PDB entry 8ABI | electron microscopy, 3.00 A resolution | chains L and M of the 20 polymer chains in the assembly

Chain L:
Molecule: YALI0A14806p
Organism: Yarrowia lipolytica
UniProtKB: Q6CGY9 (Q6CGY9_YARLI); numbering as in UniProt (aligned over 1-474)
Chain sequence (474 residues; numbered 1 to 474; the number before each row is that of its first residue):
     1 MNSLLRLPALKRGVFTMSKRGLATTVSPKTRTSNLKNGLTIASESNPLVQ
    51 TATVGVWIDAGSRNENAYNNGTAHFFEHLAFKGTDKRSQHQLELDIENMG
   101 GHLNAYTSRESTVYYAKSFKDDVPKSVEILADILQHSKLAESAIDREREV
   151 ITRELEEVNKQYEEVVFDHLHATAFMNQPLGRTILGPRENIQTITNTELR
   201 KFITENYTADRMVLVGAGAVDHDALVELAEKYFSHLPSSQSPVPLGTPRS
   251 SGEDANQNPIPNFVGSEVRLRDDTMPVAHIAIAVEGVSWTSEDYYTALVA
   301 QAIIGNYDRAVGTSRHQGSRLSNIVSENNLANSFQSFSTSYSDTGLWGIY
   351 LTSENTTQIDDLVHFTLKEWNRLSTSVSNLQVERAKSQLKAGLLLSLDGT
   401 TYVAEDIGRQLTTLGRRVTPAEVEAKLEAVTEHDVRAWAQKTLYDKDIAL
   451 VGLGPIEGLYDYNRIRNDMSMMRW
Disordered / not traced: 1-25, 249-259
Small-molecule neighbours:
  - 1,2-diacyl-sn-glycero-3-phosphocholine (PC1): Y444, D445, S470, M472
  - phosphatidylethanolamine (PTY): N467, S470, M472
  - 1,2-dimyristoyl-sn-glycero-3-phosphate (XP4): R372, S376, R473

Chain M:
Molecule: Cytochrome b-c1 complex subunit 2, mitochondrial
Organism: Yarrowia lipolytica
UniProtKB: Q6C2E3 (QCR2_YARLI); residue numbers follow UniProt; this construct covers 1-417
Chain sequence (417 residues; numbered 1 to 417; the number before each row is that of its first residue):
     1 MTRGVPRLAVAARHFSTAEAAGVKVAAQDGQSPISDLSVVLRGGSRYATV
    51 PGVSHILEKFAFQNTVPKSALRFVRELELFGGKLYTHTTREHIVLRTQFL
   101 KQDLPYFVDAFANVLKETKFQQFELTERVAPVAELDLLKRESDPAFTALE
   151 AAHEVAFRTGLGNSVYAQGYSPVTLEDVKEFARQVYAKQNVAVVGNNVVP
   201 ADLQQLVGTAFADLQEGSKVTQAGTTTLHGGEARVRTSTGNALTIALPIA
   251 EPKPVYHALASFLGGPASMPWSVGASPLAQATVGTHTSVKATYHNYGDAG
   301 LFAITIKGDSPAEISQVAHKAVQALKDTGAEVTEEQAARAYAKSKFAAAE
   351 AFENPDSSASVIGMELLSGVSRIAPENVQKFTPAELSEAAAQLSASAKPV
   401 VAAVGQVHALPFADELF
Disordered / not traced: 1-14, 417

How chain L and chain M interact:
Residue-residue contacts (86; chain L residue first):
  V26(L) - Q31(M)
  S27(L) - Q31(M)
  P28(L) - Q31(M)
  L48(L) - Q28(M)
  L48(L) - D29(M)
  L48(L) - G30(M)
  V49(L) - E353(M)
  Q50(L) - E353(M)
  Q50(L) - P375(M)
  Q50(L) - E376(M)
  T51(L) - F346(M)
  T51(L) - A349(M)
  T51(L) - E353(M)  hydrogen bond (backbone-side chain)
  E77(L) - W271(M)  hydrogen bond
  H78(L) - W271(M)
  F81(L) - M269(M)
  F81(L) - P270(M)
  K82(L) - W271(M)  hydrogen bond (side chain-backbone)
  E93(L) - M269(M)
  E93(L) - S272(M)
  E93(L) - V273(M)
  L94(L) - E335(M)
  L94(L) - R339(M)
  I96(L) - S268(M)
  I96(L) - M269(M)  hydrophobic
  E97(L) - S268(M)  hydrogen bond
  E97(L) - A275(M)  hydrogen bond (side chain-backbone)
  E97(L) - R339(M)
  E97(L) - K343(M)
  N98(L) - E335(M)  hydrogen bond
  N98(L) - R339(M)
  N98(L) - A342(M)
  M99(L) - A342(M)
  G100(L) - A342(M)
  G100(L) - K343(M)
  G100(L) - F346(M)
  G101(L) - S268(M)
  G101(L) - F346(M)
  H102(L) - S268(M)
  H102(L) - F346(M)
  L103(L) - S268(M)  hydrogen bond (backbone-backbone)
  L103(L) - M269(M)
  L103(L) - P270(M)
  N104(L) - P270(M)
  A105(L) - P270(M)
  K117(L) - F346(M)
  S118(L) - F346(M)
  F119(L) - K345(M)
  F119(L) - A349(M)  hydrophobic
  R153(L) - H286(M)
  E154(L) - W271(M)
  R309(L) - V132(M)
  R309(L) - L135(M)
  A310(L) - V132(M)
  T313(L) - V74(M)
  T313(L) - L84(M)
  R315(L) - E127(M)
  R315(L) - R128(M)
  H316(L) - A70(M)
  H316(L) - L71(M)
  H316(L) - V74(M)
  H316(L) - R75(M)  hydrogen bond (backbone-side chain)
  H316(L) - R128(M)
  Q317(L) - V74(M)
  Q317(L) - R75(M)  hydrogen bond (backbone-side chain)
  Q317(L) - E78(M)
  G318(L) - R75(M)
  G318(L) - E78(M)  hydrogen bond (backbone-side chain)
  N323(L) - R75(M)
  R384(L) - L79(M)
  S387(L) - L79(M)
  Q388(L) - E78(M)
  Q388(L) - G81(M)
  K390(L) - L100(M)
  A391(L) - F80(M)
  A391(L) - G81(M)
  A391(L) - L100(M)  hydrophobic
  L394(L) - P33(M)  hydrophobic
  L394(L) - I34(M)
  L395(L) - I34(M)  hydrophobic
  L395(L) - G81(M)
  L395(L) - K83(M)
  L395(L) - Q98(M)
  L397(L) - I34(M)
  D398(L) - I34(M)
  D398(L) - Q98(M)  hydrogen bond
Interface residues without a listed pair, chain L (49 interface residues in all): H74, H90, L92, G312
Interface residues without a listed pair, chain M (46 interface residues in all): S32, F99, G274, S276, Q280, E350

Overview:
49 residues of chain L face 46 of chain M across their interface, with 11 hydrogen bonds. Polar pairs include
T51(L)-E353(M), E77(L)-W271(M) and K82(L)-W271(M). Bound to chain L: phosphatidylethanolamine,
1,2-dimyristoyl-sn-glycero-3-phosphate and 1,2-diacyl-sn-glycero-3-phosphocholine.
Here chain L is YALI0A14806p and chain M is Cytochrome b-c1 complex subunit 2, mitochondrial, both from
Yarrowia lipolytica. Entry 8ABI (Complex III2 from Yarrowia lipolytica,antimycin A bound, int-position) was
determined by electron microscopy (same publication as 8AB6, 8AB7, 8AB8, 8AB9, 8ABA, 8ABB and 11 further
entries).
